7PI9 - chains k and 3 of the 55 polymer chains in the assembly; structure by electron microscopy, 6.30 A resolution (low resolution: residue-level contacts below are approximate; hydrogen-bond / salt-bridge calls are withheld).

Chain k:
Protein: 50S ribosomal protein L15
Source organism: Mycoplasma pneumoniae M129
Reference sequence: Q50300 (RL15_MYCPN); residues 1-151 here = UniProt positions 1-151
Chain sequence (151 residues; each row starts with the number of its first residue):
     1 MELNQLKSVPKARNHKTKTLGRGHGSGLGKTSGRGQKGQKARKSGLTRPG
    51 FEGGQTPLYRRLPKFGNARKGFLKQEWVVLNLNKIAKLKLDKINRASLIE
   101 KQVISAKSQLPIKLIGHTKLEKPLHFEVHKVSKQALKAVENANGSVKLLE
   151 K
Not modelled in the structure: 1-2, 151

Chain 3:
Molecule: 23S ribosomal RNA
Source organism: Mycoplasma pneumoniae M129
Sequence (2907 nucleotides; numbered 1 to 2907; the number before each row is that of its first residue):
     1 UACAAUAAGUUACUAAGGGCUUAUGGUGGAUGCCUUGGCACUAAUAGGCG
    51 AUGAAGGACGUGUUAACCUGCGAUAAGCUUCGGGUAGGUGGUAAGAACCU
   101 CAGAUCCGGAGAUUUCCGAAUGGAGCAAUCCGGUAGUUGGAAACAGCUAU
   151 CAUUAAUUGAUGAAUAAAUAGUCAAUUAAAGCAAUACGUGGUGAAGUGAA
   201 ACAUCUCAGUAGCCACAGGAAAAGAAAACGAAUGUGAUUCCGUGUGUAGU
   251 GGCGAGCGAAAGCGGAACAGGCCAAACUUAUCAUUAGAUAGGGGUUGUAG
   301 GGCUUGCAAUGUGGACUUGAAAACGAUAGAAGAAGCUGUUGGAAAGCAGC
   351 GCGCAAAAGGGUGAUAGCCCCGUAUUUGAAAUUGUUUUCAUACCUAGCGA
   401 GAUCCCUGAGUAGCUCGGAAAACGUUAUUUUGAGUGAAUCUGCCCAGACC
   451 AUUGGGUAAGCCUAAAUACUAAUUAGUGACCGAUAGCGAAACAGUACCGU
   501 GAGGGAAAGGUGAAAAGAACCCAGAGAUGGGAGUGAAAUAGAUUCUGAAA
   551 CCAUAUGCCUACAACGUGUCAGAGCACAUUAAUGUGUGAUGGCGUGCGUU
   601 UUGAAGUAUGAGCCGGCGAGUUAUGAUAGCAAGCGUUAGUUAACCAGGAG
   651 AUGGGGAGCUGUAGCGAAAGCGAGUUUUAAAAGAGCGUUUGUUUGUUAUU
   701 AUAGACCCGAAACGGGUUGAGCUAGUCAUGAGCAGGUUGAAGGUUGAGUA
   751 ACAUCAACUGGAGGACCGAACCGACUCUCGUUGAAACGAUAGCGGAUGAC
   801 UUGUGAUUAGGGGUGAAAUUCCAAUCGAAAUCCGUGAUAGCUGGUUCUCG
   851 UCGAAAUAGCUUUAAGGCUAGCGUGAGAUCACAAAUAAGUGGAGGUAAAG
   901 CUACUGAAUGUAUGAUGGCGCCACCUAGGCGUACUGAAUACAAUUAAACU
   951 CUGAAUGCCAUUUAUUUUAUUCUCGCAGUCAGACAGUGGGGGAUAAGCUU
  1001 CAUUGUCAAGAGGGGAAGAGCCCAGAUCAUUAAAUAAGGUCCCCAAAAUA
  1051 UACUAAGUGGAAAAGGAUGUGAAAGUGCUAAAACAGCAAGGAUGUUGGCU
  1101 UAGAAGCAGCCAUCGUUUAAAGAGUGCGUAACAGCUCACUUGUCGAGUGU
  1151 UUUUGCGCCGAAGAUGUAACGGGGCUAAGUAUAUUACCGAAUUUAUGGAU
  1201 AAGAUUUAUAUCUUGUGGUAGACGAGCGUUGUAUUGGAGUUGAAGUCAAA
  1251 GCGUGAGCAUUGGUGGAUCCAAUACAAGUGAGAAUGCCGGCAUGAGUAAC
  1301 GCUUGGGAGUGAGAAUCUCCCAAACCGAUUGACUAAGGUUUCCUGGACCA
  1351 GGGUCGUCCUUCCAGGGUUAGUCUGGACCUAAGCUGAGGCUGAAAAGCGU
  1401 AGGCGAUGGACAACAGGUUAAUAUUCCUGUACUUACAGUUAGACUGAUGG
  1451 AGUGACAAAGAAGGUUUUCCACCCCCAUAAUUGGAUUUGGGGAUAAAUCA
  1501 UAAGGUGGUACAAUAGGCAAAUCCGUUGUGCAUAACAUUGAGUGAUGAUG
  1551 UCGAGUGAAUGAGUGAUCAAGUAGCGAAGGUGGUAUUAAUCAUGCUUUCA
  1601 AGAAAAGCUUCUAGGGUUAAUCUAGCUGUAACCAGUACCGAGAACGAACA
  1651 CACGUAGUCAAGGAGAGGAUCCUAAGGUUAGCGAGUGAACUAUAGCCAAG
  1701 GAACUCUGCAAAUUAACCCCGUAAGUUAGCGAGAAGGGGUGCUUAUGUAA
  1751 AAGUAAGCCGCAGUGAAGAACGAGGGGGGACUGUUUAACUAAAACACAAC
  1801 UCUAUGCCAAACCGUAAGGUGAUGUAUAUGGGGUGACACCUGCCCAGUGC
  1851 UGGAAGGUUAAAGAAGGAGGUUAGCGCAAGCGAAGCUUUUAACUGAAGCC
  1901 CCAGUGAACGGCGGCCGUAACUAUAACGGUCCUAAGGUAGCGAAAUUCCU
  1951 AGUCGGGUAAAUUCCGUCCCGCUUGAAUGGUGUAACCAUCUCUUGACUGU
  2001 CUCGGCUAUAGACUCGGUGAAAUCCAGGUACGGGUGAAGACACCCGUUAG
  2051 GCGCAACGGGACGGAAAGACCCCGUGAAGCUUUACUGUAGCUUAAUAUUG
  2101 AUCAGGACAUUAUCAUGUAGAGAAUAGGUAGGAGCAAUCGAUGCAAGUUC
  2151 GCUAGGACUUGUUGAUGCGAAAGGUGGAAUACUACCCUUGGUUGUGUGCU
  2201 GUUCUAAUUGGUAACUGUUAUCCAGUUUCAAGACAGUGUUAGGUGGGCAG
  2251 UUUGACUGGGGCGGUCGCCUCCUAAAAGGUAACGGAGGCGUACAAAGGUA
  2301 CCUUCAGUACGGUUGGAAAUCGUAUGUAGAGUGUAAUGGUGUAAGGGUGC
  2351 UUGACUGUGAGACAUACAGGUCGAACAGGUGAGAAAUCAGGUCAUAGUGA
  2401 UCCGGUGGUCCAGUAUGGAAUGGCCAUCGCUCAACGGAUAAAAGCUACUC
  2451 CGGGGAUAACAGGCUGAUACUGCCCAAGAGUUCAUAUCGACGGCAGUGUU
  2501 UGGCACCUCGAUGUCGACUCAUCUCAUCCUCGAGCUGAAGCAGGUUCGAA
  2551 GGGUUCGGCUGUUCGCCGAUUAAAGAGAUACGUGAGUUGGGUUCAAACCG
  2601 UCGUGAGACAGGUUGGUCCCUAUCUAUUGUGCCCGUAGGAAGAUUGAAGA
  2651 GUGUUGCUUCUAGUACGAGAGGACCGAAGCGAGGACACCUCUUAUGCUCC
  2701 AGUUGUAGCGCCAGCUGCACCGCUGGGUAGUAACGUGUCUAUUAGAUAAA
  2751 CGCUGAAAGCAUCUAAGUGUGAAACUAUCUCAAAGAUUAAUCUUCCCAUU
  2801 UCGCAAGAAAGUAAGAGCCGUCAAAGACGAUGACGUUGAUAGGUUACAGG
  2851 UGUAAGCAUAGUGAUAUGUUGAGCUGAGUAAUACUAAUUGCUCGAGGACU
  2901 UAUUGGA
Not modelled in the structure: 1-7, 923-927, 1560-1569, 2901-2907

Chain k / chain 3 interface:
Residue-residue contacts - 154 pairs, chain k then chain 3:
  Gln5(k) - A1233(3)
  Gln5(k) - U1234(3)
  Gln5(k) - U1273(3)
  Leu6(k) - U1235(3)
  Leu6(k) - U1273(3)
  Lys7(k) - U1273(3)
  Ser8(k) - U1273(3)
  Ser8(k) - A1274(3)
  Val9(k) - U1273(3)
  Val9(k) - A1274(3)
  Lys11(k) - A631(3)
  Arg13(k) - C1275(3)
  His15(k) - G629(3)
  His15(k) - C630(3)
  His15(k) - U696(3)
  His15(k) - U697(3)
  Lys16(k) - U697(3)
  Lys16(k) - A698(3)
  Lys16(k) - G1224(3)
  Lys16(k) - A1225(3)
  Thr17(k) - U697(3)
  Thr17(k) - A698(3)
  Lys18(k) - A698(3)
  Lys18(k) - A1222(3)
  Lys18(k) - C1223(3)
  Leu20(k) - G620(3)
  Gly21(k) - U845(3)
  Gly21(k) - U846(3)
  Arg22(k) - G620(3)
  Arg22(k) - U846(3)
  Arg22(k) - G1280(3)
  Gly23(k) - U846(3)
  Gly23(k) - C847(3)
  Gly23(k) - U848(3)
  His24(k) - C847(3)
  His24(k) - U848(3)
  Gly25(k) - U848(3)
  Gly25(k) - C849(3)
  Ser26(k) - C849(3)
  Gly29(k) - U846(3)
  Lys30(k) - U599(3)
  Lys30(k) - U845(3)
  Lys30(k) - U846(3)
  Thr31(k) - A1220(3)
  Thr31(k) - G1221(3)
  Ser32(k) - G620(3)
  Ser32(k) - U845(3)
  Gly33(k) - A977(3)
  Gly33(k) - G1221(3)
  Gly33(k) - A1222(3)
  Arg34(k) - G620(3)
  Arg34(k) - C706(3)
  Arg34(k) - G978(3)
  Arg34(k) - G1221(3)
  Gly35(k) - A1220(3)
  Gly35(k) - G1221(3)
  Gln36(k) - U600(3)
  Lys37(k) - U600(3)
  Lys37(k) - U842(3)
  Lys37(k) - G843(3)
  Gln39(k) - A200(3)
  Gln39(k) - G840(3)
  Gln39(k) - G866(3)
  Gln39(k) - G867(3)
  Lys40(k) - G867(3)
  Lys40(k) - C868(3)
  Ala41(k) - C706(3)
  Arg42(k) - G840(3)
  Arg42(k) - C841(3)
  Arg42(k) - U842(3)
  Lys43(k) - A705(3)
  Lys43(k) - C707(3)
  Lys43(k) - U838(3)
  Lys43(k) - A839(3)
  Ser44(k) - A705(3)
  Leu46(k) - A701(3)
  Leu46(k) - U702(3)
  Thr47(k) - A701(3)
  Arg48(k) - A199(3)
  Arg48(k) - A200(3)
  Arg48(k) - A255(3)
  Arg48(k) - G256(3)
  Phe51(k) - A200(3)
  Glu52(k) - G867(3)
  Glu52(k) - C868(3)
  Gly53(k) - A200(3)
  Gly53(k) - G866(3)
  Gly53(k) - G867(3)
  Gly54(k) - U861(3)
  Gln55(k) - C860(3)
  Gln55(k) - U861(3)
  Tyr59(k) - A255(3)
  Arg60(k) - G254(3)
  Arg60(k) - U2401(3)
  Arg61(k) - A2400(3)
  Arg61(k) - U2401(3)
  Leu62(k) - U2401(3)
  Pro63(k) - U2401(3)
  Pro63(k) - C2402(3)
  Lys64(k) - C253(3)
  Lys64(k) - G254(3)
  Lys64(k) - U2401(3)
  Lys64(k) - C2402(3)
  Phe65(k) - A667(3)
  Gly66(k) - A667(3)
  Gly66(k) - G2423(3)
  Gly66(k) - C2424(3)
  Asn67(k) - A667(3)
  Asn67(k) - G2423(3)
  Ala68(k) - G2422(3)
  Ala68(k) - G2423(3)
  Arg69(k) - G249(3)
  Arg69(k) - A668(3)
  Arg69(k) - A669(3)
  Arg69(k) - A2412(3)
  Lys70(k) - G249(3)
  Lys70(k) - U250(3)
  Gly71(k) - A248(3)
  Gly71(k) - G249(3)
  Phe72(k) - A248(3)
  Phe72(k) - U2414(3)
  Lys74(k) - G666(3)
  Lys74(k) - A668(3)
  Gln75(k) - A668(3)
  Gln75(k) - A669(3)
  Asn81(k) - U662(3)
  Asn81(k) - A663(3)
  Lys84(k) - U637(3)
  Lys84(k) - U662(3)
  Ile85(k) - U637(3)
  Lys87(k) - U636(3)
  Lys87(k) - U637(3)
  Lys101(k) - U637(3)
  Lys101(k) - A638(3)
  Gln102(k) - G656(3)
  Val103(k) - U637(3)
  Ser105(k) - G658(3)
  Lys107(k) - C263(3)
  Lys107(k) - G264(3)
  Gln109(k) - U233(3)
  Lys113(k) - C671(3)
  Lys113(k) - G672(3)
  Ile115(k) - A663(3)
  Ile115(k) - G672(3)
  Ile115(k) - A673(3)
  Gly116(k) - A673(3)
  His117(k) - A673(3)
  His117(k) - G674(3)
  Lys130(k) - C671(3)
  Val131(k) - G672(3)
  Ser132(k) - A673(3)
  Lys133(k) - G672(3)
  Gln134(k) - G672(3)
  Gln134(k) - A673(3)
Interface residues without a listed pair, chain k (80 interface residues in all): Leu28, Gly38, Pro49, Leu80
Interface residues without a listed pair, chain 3 (93 interface residues in all): G198, U601, U621, A632, A657, G661, G670, U699, U979, A1272, A1276, A2366, C2367

In short:
The interface between chain k and chain 3 involves 80 residues on one side and 93 on the other.
Here chain k is 50S ribosomal protein L15 and chain 3 is 23S ribosomal RNA, both from Mycoplasma pneumoniae
M129. Entry 7PI9 (70S ribosome with EF-Tu-tRNA and P-site tRNA in spectinomycin-treated Mycoplasma pneumoniae
cells) was determined by electron microscopy together with 7OOC, 7OOD, 7P6Z, 7PAH, 7PAI, 7PAJ and 23 further
entries from the same study.
